Entry 8YJU (electron microscopy, 3.78 A resolution); this record covers chains A and C of the 8 polymer chains in the assembly.

# Chain A (and C)
Protein: Proliferating cell nuclear antigen
From: Homo sapiens
Notes: chain C of this document is another copy of the same molecule, construct and numbering; everything in this record applies to it too
UniProt: P12004 (PCNA_HUMAN); residue numbers follow UniProt; this construct covers 1-261
Chain sequence (261 residues; each row starts with the number of its first residue):
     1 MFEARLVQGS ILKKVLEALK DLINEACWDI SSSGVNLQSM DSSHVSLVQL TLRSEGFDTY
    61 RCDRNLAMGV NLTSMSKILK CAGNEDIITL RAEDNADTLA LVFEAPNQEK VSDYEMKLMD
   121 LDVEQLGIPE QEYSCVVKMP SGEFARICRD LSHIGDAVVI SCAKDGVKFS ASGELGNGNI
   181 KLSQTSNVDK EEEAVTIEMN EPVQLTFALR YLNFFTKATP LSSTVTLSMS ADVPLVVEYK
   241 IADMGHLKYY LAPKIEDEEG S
Disordered / not traced: 1, 255-261

# Interface between chain A and chain C
Contacting residue pairs (37):
  S74(A) - L175(C)
  K77(A) - L175(C)
  I78(A) - I154(C)  hydrophobic
  K80(A) - R146(C)  hydrogen bond (backbone-side chain)
  K80(A) - D150(C)
  C81(A) - R146(C)
  C81(A) - D150(C)  hydrogen bond (side chain-backbone)
  A82(A) - R146(C)  hydrogen bond (backbone-side chain)
  E109(A) - K181(C)
  E109(A) - L182(C)
  E109(A) - S183(C)
  E109(A) - Q184(C)
  E109(A) - T185(C)  hydrogen bond (side chain-backbone)
  E109(A) - E193(C)
  E109(A) - V195(C)
  K110(A) - R146(C)
  K110(A) - I180(C)
  K110(A) - K181(C)
  V111(A) - N179(C)
  V111(A) - I180(C)
  V111(A) - K181(C)  hydrogen bond (backbone-backbone)
  S112(A) - N179(C)
  S112(A) - I180(C)
  D113(A) - G178(C)
  D113(A) - N179(C)  hydrogen bond (backbone-backbone)
  D113(A) - K181(C)
  Y114(A) - D150(C)
  Y114(A) - I154(C)  hydrophobic
  Y114(A) - N177(C)
  Y114(A) - G178(C)
  Y114(A) - I180(C)
  E115(A) - G176(C)
  E115(A) - N177(C)  hydrogen bond (backbone-backbone)
  M116(A) - L175(C)
  K117(A) - G173(C)
  K117(A) - E174(C)
  K117(A) - L175(C)
Interface residues without a listed pair, chain A (17 interface residues in all): G83, N107
Interface residues without a listed pair, chain C (22 interface residues in all): E143, I147, L151, H153

# Overview
The interface between chain A and chain C involves 17 residues on one side and 22 on the other; the contacts
include 7 hydrogen bonds. Polar contacts include K80(A)-R146(C), C81(A)-D150(C) and A82(A)-R146(C).
Both chains are Proliferating cell nuclear antigen (Homo sapiens). Entry 8YJU (Structure of the human
endogenous PCNA-FEN1 complex - State F) was determined by electron microscopy (same publication as 8YJH, 8YJL,
8YJQ, 8YJR, 8YJS, 8YJV, 8YJW and 8YJZ).
